7YPP - chains A and B; structure by X-ray diffraction, 2.20 A resolution.

[Chain A (and B)]
Molecule: Superoxide dismutase [Cu-Zn]
Source organism: Ramazzottius varieornatus
Notes: EC 1.15.1.1; chain B of this document is another copy of the same molecule, construct and numbering; everything in this record applies to it too
UniProtKB: A0A1D1VU85 (A0A1D1VU85_RAMVA); residues 1-194 here = UniProt positions 1-194
Chain sequence (194 residues; numbered 1 to 194; the number before each row is that of its first residue):
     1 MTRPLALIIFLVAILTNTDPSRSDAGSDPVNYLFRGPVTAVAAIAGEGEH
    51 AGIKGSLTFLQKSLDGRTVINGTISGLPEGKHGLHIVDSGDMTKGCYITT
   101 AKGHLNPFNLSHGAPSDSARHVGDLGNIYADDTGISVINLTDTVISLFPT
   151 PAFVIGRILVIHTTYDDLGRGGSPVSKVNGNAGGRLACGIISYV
Disordered / not traced: 1-29 (chain B: 1-29, 99-100)
Disulfides: C96-C188
Bound ions: Cu ion: H85, H104, H162; Zn2+: H104, H112, H121, D124; Ca2+: T143 (shared with 1 residue of chain E)
Swiss-Prot annotation at these positions:
  - binding site (Cu cation): H85, H104, H162
  - binding site (Zn(2+)): H104, H112, H121, D124

[How chain A and chain B interact]
Pairs across the interface (54; chain A residue first):
  N31(A) with P149(B), hydrogen bond (side chain-backbone); T150(B); P151(B)
  Y32(A) with L105(B); P107(B), hydrophobic; P151(B); R157(B), hydrogen bond
  L33(A) with P149(B); T150(B); F153(B), hydrophobic; R157(B)
  F34(A) with P149(B)
  V41(A) with D91(B)
  A43(A) with M92(B); T93(B)
  S56(A) with T93(B)
  S89(A) with V194(B)
  G90(A) with S192(B), hydrogen bond (backbone-side chain); Y193(B), hydrogen bond (backbone-backbone)
  D91(A) with V41(B); Y193(B), hydrogen bond (backbone-backbone)
  M92(A) with A43(B)
  T93(A) with A43(B); S56(B)
  P107(A) with Y32(B), hydrophobic
  P149(A) with N31(B), hydrogen bond (backbone-side chain); L33(B); F34(B); P149(B), hydrophobic
  T150(A) with N31(B); L33(B)
  P151(A) with N31(B); Y32(B)
  F153(A) with L33(B), hydrophobic; F153(B), hydrophobic
  I155(A) with Y193(B)
  G156(A) with S192(B); Y193(B), hydrogen bond (backbone-backbone)
  R157(A) with Y32(B), hydrogen bond; L33(B); Y193(B)
  I190(A) with I190(B), hydrophobic; S192(B)
  S192(A) with G90(B), hydrogen bond (side chain-backbone); G156(B); I190(B)
  Y193(A) with S89(B); G90(B), hydrogen bond (backbone-backbone); D91(B), hydrogen bond (backbone-backbone); I155(B); G156(B), hydrogen bond (backbone-backbone); R157(B)
  V194(A) with S89(B), hydrogen bond (backbone-side chain); D91(B)
Also at the interface, not in a pair above, chain A (27 interface residues in all): A42, D88, L105
Also at the interface, not in a pair above, chain B (27 interface residues in all): A42, D88

[In short]
Chain A and chain B each contribute 27 residues to their interface, with 13 hydrogen bonds. Among the polar
pairs are N31(A)-P149(B), Y32(A)-R157(B) and G90(A)-S192(B). UniProt lists 3 Cu cation-binding residues and 4
Zn2+-binding residues on chain A.
Both chains are Superoxide dismutase [Cu-Zn] (Ramazzottius varieornatus). Entry 7YPP (Structural basis of a
superoxide dismutase from a tardigrade, Ramazzottius varieornatus strain YOKOZUNA-1) was determined by X-ray
diffraction together with 7YPR from the same study.
